Entry 5AGN (X-ray diffraction, 1.95 A resolution); this record covers chains A and B.

Chain A (and B):
Protein: Nitric oxide synthase, brain
Source organism: Rattus norvegicus
Notes: EC 1.14.13.39; fragment: heme domain; chain B of this document is another copy of the same molecule, construct and numbering; everything in this record applies to it too
Reference sequence: P29476 (NOS1_RAT); residue numbers follow UniProt; this construct covers 297-718
Sequence (422 residues; numbered 297 to 718; the number before each row is that of its first residue):
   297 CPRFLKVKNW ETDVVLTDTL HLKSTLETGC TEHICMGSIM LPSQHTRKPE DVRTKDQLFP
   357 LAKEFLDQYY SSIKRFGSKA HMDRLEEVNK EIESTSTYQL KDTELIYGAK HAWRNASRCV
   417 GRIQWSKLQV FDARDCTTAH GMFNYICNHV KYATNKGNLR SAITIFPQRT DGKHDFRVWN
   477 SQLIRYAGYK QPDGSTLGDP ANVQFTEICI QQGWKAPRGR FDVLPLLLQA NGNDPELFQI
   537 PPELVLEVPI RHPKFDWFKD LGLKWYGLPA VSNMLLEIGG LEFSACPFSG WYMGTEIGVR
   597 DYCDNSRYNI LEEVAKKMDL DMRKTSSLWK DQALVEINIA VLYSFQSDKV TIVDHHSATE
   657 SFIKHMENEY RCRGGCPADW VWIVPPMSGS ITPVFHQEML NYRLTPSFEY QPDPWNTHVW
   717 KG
Unresolved in the structure: 297-298, 339-349, 717-718 (chain B: 297-298, 339-347)
Ion coordination: Zn2+: C326, C331 (shared with C326(B), C331(B) of chain B); heme Fe near C415 (its only coordinating residue here)
Residues lining bound ligands:
  - 4JK ((S)-2-amino-5-(2-hydroxyacetimidamido)pentanoic acid): Q478, Y562, P565, V567, S585, G586, W587, Y588, M589, E592, I593, D597
  - tetrahydrobiopterin (H4B), molecule 1: W306, W676, F691, H692, Q693, E694
  - tetrahydrobiopterin (H4B), molecule 2: S334, M336, R596, V677, W678
  - heme (HEM): W409, A412, R414, C415, V416, G417, Q420, L424, S457, M570, F584, S585, G586, W587, M589, E592, V649, W678, F704, Y706
Curated features (UniProtKB/Swiss-Prot):
  - binding site ((6R)-L-erythro-5,6,7,8-tetrahydrobiopterin): S334, V677, W678, F691
  - binding site (heme b): C415, Y706
  - binding site (L-arginine): Q478, W587, Y588, E592
  - mutagenesis: Y588 (Y588F: No decrease in nitric-oxide synthase activity; Y588H: 50% decrease of nitric-oxide synthase activity; Y588S: 30% decrease of nitric-oxide synthase activity)
From the paper describing this entry:
  - binding site for 4JK: G586

Chain A / chain B interface:
Contacting residue pairs (128; chain A residue first):
  L301(A) - I330(B)  hydrophobic
  W306(A) - M336(B)  hydrophobic
  E307(A) - D600(B)
  E307(A) - N601(B)  hydrogen bond (side chain-backbone)
  E307(A) - S602(B)  hydrogen bond
  H317(A) - I330(B)
  S320(A) - H329(B)
  T321(A) - H329(B)
  L322(A) - H329(B)
  E323(A) - E328(B)
  T324(A) - T327(B)  hydrogen bond (side chain-backbone)
  T324(A) - E328(B)  hydrogen bond (backbone-backbone)
  T324(A) - H329(B)
  T324(A) - I330(B)
  T324(A) - C331(B)
  C326(A) - C326(B)  hydrophobic
  C326(A) - T327(B)
  C326(A) - E328(B)
  C326(A) - C331(B)  hydrophobic
  T327(A) - T324(B)  hydrogen bond (backbone-side chain)
  T327(A) - C326(B)
  T327(A) - E328(B)
  E328(A) - E323(B)
  E328(A) - T324(B)  hydrogen bond (backbone-backbone)
  E328(A) - C326(B)  hydrogen bond (backbone-backbone)
  E328(A) - E328(B)
  H329(A) - S320(B)
  H329(A) - T321(B)  hydrogen bond (side chain-backbone)
  H329(A) - T324(B)
  H329(A) - Y698(B)
  I330(A) - L301(B)  hydrophobic
  I330(A) - H317(B)
  I330(A) - T324(B)
  I330(A) - L696(B)  hydrophobic
  I330(A) - N697(B)
  I330(A) - Y698(B)  hydrophobic
  C331(A) - T324(B)
  C331(A) - C326(B)  hydrophobic
  C331(A) - C331(B)  hydrophobic
  C331(A) - L696(B)
  C331(A) - N697(B)  hydrogen bond (backbone-backbone)
  M332(A) - L301(B)  hydrophobic
  M332(A) - L696(B)  hydrophobic
  S334(A) - W676(B)
  S334(A) - E694(B)
  S334(A) - M695(B)  hydrogen bond (side chain-backbone)
  I335(A) - E694(B)
  I335(A) - M695(B)
  M336(A) - W306(B)
  M336(A) - E694(B)  hydrogen bond (backbone-side chain)
  V595(A) - S686(B)
  R596(A) - S686(B)
  R596(A) - F691(B)
  R596(A) - H692(B)
  D600(A) - H692(B)  salt bridge
  N601(A) - E307(B)  hydrogen bond (backbone-side chain)
  L607(A) - I687(B)  hydrophobic
  T621(A) - D650(B)  hydrogen bond
  T621(A) - H652(B)
  T621(A) - S653(B)  hydrogen bond
  S622(A) - L638(B)
  S622(A) - Q642(B)  hydrogen bond
  S622(A) - D650(B)
  S623(A) - I635(B)
  L624(A) - N634(B)
  L624(A) - I635(B)
  L624(A) - L638(B)  hydrophobic
  L624(A) - H651(B)
  K626(A) - I687(B)
  D627(A) - V631(B)
  D627(A) - H651(B)  salt bridge
  D627(A) - H652(B)  salt bridge
  D627(A) - M683(B)
  D627(A) - S684(B)  hydrogen bond
  Q628(A) - V631(B)
  Q628(A) - E632(B)  hydrogen bond
  Q628(A) - I635(B)
  L630(A) - I687(B)  hydrophobic
  V631(A) - D627(B)
  V631(A) - Q628(B)
  V631(A) - V631(B)  hydrophobic
  E632(A) - Q628(B)  hydrogen bond
  N634(A) - L624(B)
  I635(A) - S623(B)
  I635(A) - L624(B)
  I635(A) - Q628(B)
  L638(A) - S622(B)
  L638(A) - L624(B)  hydrophobic
  Q642(A) - S622(B)  hydrogen bond
  D650(A) - T621(B)  hydrogen bond
  D650(A) - S622(B)
  H651(A) - L624(B)
  H651(A) - D627(B)  salt bridge
  H652(A) - T621(B)
  H652(A) - D627(B)  salt bridge
  W676(A) - S334(B)
  W676(A) - V677(B)  hydrophobic
  V677(A) - W676(B)  hydrophobic
  P682(A) - S684(B)
  P682(A) - G685(B)  hydrogen bond (backbone-backbone)
  P682(A) - S686(B)  hydrogen bond (backbone-backbone)
  P682(A) - F691(B)  hydrophobic
  M683(A) - D627(B)
  M683(A) - S684(B)
  S684(A) - D627(B)  hydrogen bond
  S684(A) - P682(B)
  S684(A) - M683(B)
  S684(A) - S684(B)
  G685(A) - P682(B)  hydrogen bond (backbone-backbone)
  S686(A) - V595(B)
  S686(A) - R596(B)
  S686(A) - P682(B)  hydrogen bond (backbone-backbone)
  I687(A) - L607(B)  hydrophobic
  I687(A) - K626(B)
  I687(A) - D627(B)
  F691(A) - R596(B)
  H692(A) - R596(B)
  H692(A) - D600(B)  salt bridge
  E694(A) - S334(B)
  E694(A) - I335(B)
  E694(A) - M336(B)  hydrogen bond (side chain-backbone)
  M695(A) - S334(B)  hydrogen bond (backbone-side chain)
  L696(A) - C331(B)
  L696(A) - M332(B)  hydrophobic
  N697(A) - I330(B)
  N697(A) - C331(B)  hydrogen bond (backbone-backbone)
  Y698(A) - H329(B)
  Y698(A) - I330(B)  hydrophobic
Interface residues without a listed pair, chain A (63 interface residues in all): V303, G333, L337, C599, S602, K620, S653
Interface residues without a listed pair, chain B (62 interface residues in all): V303, L322, G333, L337, C599, L630

Overview:
63 residues of chain A face 62 of chain B across their interface; the contacts include 28 hydrogen bonds and 6
salt bridges. Polar contacts include D600(A)-H692(B), D627(A)-H651(B) and D627(A)-H652(B). Bound to chain A:
heme, tetrahydrobiopterin and compound 4JK. From the paper: a binding site for 4JK at G586(A).
Chain A and chain B are both Nitric oxide synthase, brain (Rattus norvegicus); the structure, Structure of rat
neuronal nitric oxide synthase heme domain in complex with (S)-2-Amino-5-(2-hydroxyacetimidamido)pentanoic
acid, was determined by X-ray diffraction, deposited together with 5AGK, 5AGL, 5AGM, 5AGO and 5AGP.
